6TDV - chains a and t of the 38 polymer chains in the assembly; structure by electron microscopy, 2.80 A resolution.

# Chain a
Molecule: ATPTB1
From: Euglena gracilis
Chain sequence (487 residues; row label = number of the first residue in the row):
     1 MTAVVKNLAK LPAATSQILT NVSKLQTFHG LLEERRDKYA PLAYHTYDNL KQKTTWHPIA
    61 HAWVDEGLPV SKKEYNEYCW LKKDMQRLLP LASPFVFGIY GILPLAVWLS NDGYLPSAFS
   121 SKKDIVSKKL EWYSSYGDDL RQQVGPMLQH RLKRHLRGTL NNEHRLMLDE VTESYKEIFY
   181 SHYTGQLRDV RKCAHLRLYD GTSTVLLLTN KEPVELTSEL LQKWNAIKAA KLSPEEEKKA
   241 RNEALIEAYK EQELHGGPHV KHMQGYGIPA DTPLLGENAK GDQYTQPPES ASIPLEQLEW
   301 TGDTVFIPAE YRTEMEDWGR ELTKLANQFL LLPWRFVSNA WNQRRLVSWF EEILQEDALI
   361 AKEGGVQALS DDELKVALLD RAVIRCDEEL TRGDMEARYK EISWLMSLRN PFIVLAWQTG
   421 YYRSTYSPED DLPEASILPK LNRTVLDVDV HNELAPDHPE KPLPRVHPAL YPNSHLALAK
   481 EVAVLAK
Not modelled in the structure: 1

# Chain t
Molecule: ATPEG8
From: Euglena gracilis
Chain sequence (66 residues; row label = number of the first residue in the row):
     1 MGGKASEAVT IAFRFPHRTT FLVKQNVGQK LNKGHQTFWQ LVAGGWLFFL LINRTSFKPK
    61 LAAPKV

# Chain a / chain t interface
Residue-residue contacts (56; chain a residue first):
  Asp-37(a) / Asn-26(t)  hydrogen bond (backbone-side chain)
  Asp-37(a) / Lys-30(t)
  Asp-37(a) / Leu-31(t)
  Lys-38(a) / Asn-26(t)
  Ala-40(a) / Asn-26(t)  hydrogen bond (backbone-side chain)
  Pro-41(a) / Val-23(t)  hydrophobic
  Pro-41(a) / Lys-24(t)
  Leu-42(a) / Leu-22(t)
  Leu-42(a) / Val-23(t)
  Leu-42(a) / Lys-24(t)  hydrogen bond (backbone-backbone)
  Leu-42(a) / Gln-29(t)
  Leu-42(a) / Lys-30(t)
  Ala-43(a) / Leu-22(t)
  Tyr-44(a) / Leu-22(t)  hydrogen bond (backbone-backbone)
  Tyr-44(a) / Lys-24(t)
  Thr-46(a) / Thr-20(t)
  Thr-46(a) / Phe-21(t)
  Tyr-47(a) / Thr-19(t)
  Asp-48(a) / Thr-19(t)
  Asn-49(a) / Phe-15(t)
  Asn-49(a) / Pro-16(t)
  Asn-49(a) / His-17(t)
  Leu-50(a) / Phe-15(t)
  Lys-51(a) / His-17(t)
  Thr-55(a) / Phe-21(t)
  His-57(a) / Phe-21(t)
  Ala-60(a) / Phe-21(t)  hydrophobic
  Ala-60(a) / Val-23(t)  hydrophobic
  His-61(a) / Phe-21(t)
  Leu-208(a) / Leu-22(t)  hydrophobic
  Gln-264(a) / Arg-18(t)
  Gly-265(a) / Pro-16(t)
  Gly-265(a) / His-17(t)
  Gly-265(a) / Arg-18(t)  hydrogen bond (backbone-backbone)
  Tyr-266(a) / Arg-18(t)  hydrogen bond
  Tyr-266(a) / Thr-19(t)  hydrogen bond (side chain-backbone)
  Tyr-266(a) / Thr-20(t)
  Gly-302(a) / Lys-24(t)
  Gly-302(a) / Gln-25(t)  hydrogen bond (backbone-backbone)
  Asp-303(a) / Val-23(t)
  Asp-303(a) / Lys-24(t)
  Thr-304(a) / Phe-21(t)
  Thr-304(a) / Leu-22(t)
  Thr-304(a) / Val-23(t)  hydrogen bond (backbone-backbone)
  Val-305(a) / Thr-20(t)
  Val-305(a) / Phe-21(t)
  Val-305(a) / Leu-22(t)  hydrophobic
  Phe-306(a) / Thr-20(t)
  Phe-306(a) / Phe-21(t)  hydrogen bond (backbone-backbone)
  Phe-306(a) / Val-23(t)  hydrophobic
  Ile-307(a) / Thr-20(t)
  Pro-308(a) / Phe-21(t)
  Glu-310(a) / Arg-18(t)  hydrogen bond (backbone-side chain)
  Tyr-311(a) / Arg-18(t)
  Glu-314(a) / Arg-18(t)  salt bridge
  Glu-316(a) / Thr-19(t)
Other interface residues (no listed pair), chain a (36 interface residues in all): Arg-36, Trp-56, Trp-300, Ala-309
Other interface residues (no listed pair), chain t (16 interface residues in all): Ile-11

# Overview
36 residues of chain a and 16 residues of chain t are in contact, with 11 hydrogen bonds and 1 salt bridge.
Among the polar pairs are Glu-314(a)/Arg-18(t), Asp-37(a)/Asn-26(t) and Ala-40(a)/Asn-26(t).
Chain a is ATPTB1 and chain t is ATPEG8, both from Euglena gracilis; the structure, Cryo-EM structure of
Euglena gracilis mitochondrial ATP synthase, membrane region, was determined by electron microscopy, deposited
together with 6TDU, 6TDW, 6TDX, 6TDY, 6TDZ and 6TE0.
